PDB entry 7KBD | electron microscopy, 3.38 A resolution | chains G and I of the 10 polymer chains in the assembly

== Chain G ==
Protein: Histone H2A
Organism: Xenopus laevis
UniProt: Q6DKE3 (Q6DKE3_XENLA); numbering as in UniProt (aligned over 1-139)
Chain sequence (139 residues; numbered 1 to 139; the number before each row is that of its first residue):
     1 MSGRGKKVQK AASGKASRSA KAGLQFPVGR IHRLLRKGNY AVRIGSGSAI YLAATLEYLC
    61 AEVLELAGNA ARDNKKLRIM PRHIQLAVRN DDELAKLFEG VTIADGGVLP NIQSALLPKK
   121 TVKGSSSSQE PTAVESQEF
Disordered / not traced: 1-14, 121-139
Reported in the primary citation:
  - binding site for the 151-nt DNA strand (chain I): Lys15 to Ile44

== Chain I ==
Molecule: 151-nt DNA strand
Organism: Xenopus laevis
Sequence (151 nucleotides; each row starts with the number of its first residue; numbers below 1 keep their minus sign (DA-3 is residue -3)):
    -3 AGGATATCAC AATCCATATC TGACACGTGC CTGGAGACTA GGGAGTAATC CCCTTGGCGG
    57 TTAAAACGCG GGGGACAGCG CGTACGTGCG TTTAAGCGGT GCTAGAGCTG TCTACGACCA
   117 ATTGAGCGGC CTCGGCACCG GGATTGTGAT A

== How chain G and chain I interact ==
Contacting residue pairs (14):
  Lys15(G) with DT118(I), hydrogen bond to the base; DT119(I), sugar contact
  Arg30(G) with DC123(I), salt bridge to the phosphate
  Arg43(G) with DG112(I), sugar contact; DA113(I), phosphate contact
  Ile44(G) with DG112(I), sugar contact; DA113(I), hydrogen bond to the phosphate
  Gly45(G) with DG112(I), phosphate contact
  Ser46(G) with DG112(I), hydrogen bond to the phosphate
  Lys76(G) with DC132(I), phosphate contact; DA133(I), phosphate contact
  Leu77(G) with DC132(I), phosphate contact
  Arg78(G) with DG131(I), sugar contact; DC132(I), phosphate contact
Also at the interface, not in a pair above, chain G (12 interface residues in all): His32, Arg36, Met80
Also at the interface, not in a pair above, chain I (11 interface residues in all): DA117, DG120, DG122

== Summary ==
12 residues of chain G and 11 residues of chain I are in contact; the contacts include 3 hydrogen bonds and 1
salt bridge. Polar pairs include Lys15(G)-DT118(I), Ile44(G)-DA113(I) and Ser46(G)-DG112(I). The paper reports
a binding site for the 151-nt DNA strand (chain I) at Lys15(G).
Here chain G is Histone H2A and chain I is a 151-nt DNA strand, both from Xenopus laevis. Entry 7KBD
(Nucleosome in interphase chromosome formed in Xenopus egg extract (oligo fraction)) was determined by
electron microscopy (same publication as 7KBE and 7KBF).
